5HVX - chain A; structure by X-ray diffraction, 2.45 A resolution.

== Chain A ==
Protein: Ion transport protein
Organism: Magnetococcus marinus (strain ATCC BAA-1437 / JCM 17883 / MC-1)
Reference sequence: A0L5S6 (A0L5S6_MAGMM); residues 1-274 here = UniProt positions 1-274
Amino-acid sequence (277 residues; each row starts with the number of its first residue; numbers below 1 keep their minus sign (Gly-2 is residue -2)):
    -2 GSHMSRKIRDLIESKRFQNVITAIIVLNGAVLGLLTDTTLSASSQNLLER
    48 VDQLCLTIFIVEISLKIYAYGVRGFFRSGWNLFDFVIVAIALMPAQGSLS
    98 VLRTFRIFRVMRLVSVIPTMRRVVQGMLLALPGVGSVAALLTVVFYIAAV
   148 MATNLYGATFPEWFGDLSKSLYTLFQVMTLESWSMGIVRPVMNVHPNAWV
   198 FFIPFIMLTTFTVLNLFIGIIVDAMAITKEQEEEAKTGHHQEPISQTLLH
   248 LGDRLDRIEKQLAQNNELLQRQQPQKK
Unresolved in the structure: -2, 92-99, 263-274
Sequence notes: expression tag (-2 to 0)
Residues lining bound ligands: hega-10 (2CV): Phe142, Ser165, Lys166, Leu168, Tyr169, Phe172, Met189, Pro193, Asn194, Trp196, Ile200, Met204
From the paper describing this entry:
  - contacts within the chain: Trp77-Arg118, Trp77-Gln122 (hydrogen bond), Arg119-Glu229 (salt bridge), Glu231-His237

== In short ==
Ligands of chain A: hega-10. From the paper: contacts within the chain involving Trp77, Arg118 and Gln122
among others.
Chain A is Ion transport protein (Magnetococcus marinus (strain ATCC BAA-1437 / JCM 17883 / MC-1)); the
structure, Full length Wild-Type Open-form Sodium Channel NavMs, was determined by X-ray diffraction,
deposited together with 5HVD.
